Entry 2C8Q (X-ray diffraction, 1.95 A resolution); this record covers chains A and B.

# Chain A
Molecule: Insulin A chain
Organism: Homo sapiens
UniProt: P01308 (INS_HUMAN); residues 1-21 here correspond to UniProt positions 90-110 (UniProt number = residue number + 89)
Amino-acid sequence (21 residues; row label = number of the first residue in the row):
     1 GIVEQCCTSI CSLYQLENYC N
Disulfide bonds: C6-C11

# Chain B
Molecule: Insulin B chain
Organism: Homo sapiens
UniProt: P01308 (INS_HUMAN); residues 1-29 here correspond to UniProt positions 25-53 (UniProt number = residue number + 24)
Amino-acid sequence (29 residues; row label = number of the first residue in the row):
     1 FVNQHLCGSH LVEALYLVCG ERGFFYTPK

# Chain A / chain B interface
Residue-residue contacts (39):
  I2(A) with L11(B), hydrophobic; L15(B), hydrophobic
  V3(A) with P28(B)
  C6(A) with Q4(B); H5(B); L6(B), hydrogen bond (backbone-backbone); L11(B), hydrophobic
  C7(A) with H5(B); L6(B); C7(B), disulfide
  T8(A) with H5(B)
  S9(A) with H5(B)
  I10(A) with N3(B); Q4(B); H5(B)
  C11(A) with V2(B); N3(B); Q4(B), hydrogen bond (backbone-backbone)
  S12(A) with V2(B); N3(B)
  L13(A) with V2(B); V18(B), hydrophobic
  L16(A) with V2(B), hydrophobic; L11(B), hydrophobic; A14(B), hydrophobic; L15(B), hydrophobic
  E17(A) with V18(B); R22(B), salt bridge
  N18(A) with F25(B)
  Y19(A) with L15(B), hydrophobic; F24(B); F25(B), hydrogen bond (backbone-backbone)
  C20(A) with C19(B), disulfide; R22(B); G23(B)
  N21(A) with R22(B), hydrogen bond (side chain-backbone); G23(B), hydrogen bond (backbone-backbone); F24(B); F25(B)
Other interface residues (no listed pair), chain B (18 interface residues in all): Y26, T27
Disulfides between the chains: C7(A)-C7(B), C20(A)-C19(B)

# Overview
The interface between chain A and chain B involves 16 residues on one side and 18 on the other; the contacts
include 2 disulfide bonds, 5 hydrogen bonds and 1 salt bridge. Polar pairs include E17(A)-R22(B),
N21(A)-R22(B) and C6(A)-L6(B).
Here chain A is Insulin A chain and chain B is Insulin B chain, both from Homo sapiens. Entry 2C8Q
(insuline(1sec) and UV laser excited fluorescence) was determined by X-ray diffraction (same publication as
2C8O, 2C8P and 2C8R).
